Entry 5BK7 (X-ray diffraction, 2.20 A resolution); this record covers chains A and B.

== Chain A (and B) ==
Name: PLP-Dependent L-Arginine Hydroxylase MppP
Source organism: Streptomyces wadayamensis
Notes: chain B of this document is another copy of the same molecule, construct and numbering; everything in this record applies to it too
Reference sequence: A0A0X1KHF5 (A0A0X1KHF5_9ACTN); residue numbers follow UniProt; this construct covers 1-376
Chain sequence (376 residues; row label = number of the first residue in the row):
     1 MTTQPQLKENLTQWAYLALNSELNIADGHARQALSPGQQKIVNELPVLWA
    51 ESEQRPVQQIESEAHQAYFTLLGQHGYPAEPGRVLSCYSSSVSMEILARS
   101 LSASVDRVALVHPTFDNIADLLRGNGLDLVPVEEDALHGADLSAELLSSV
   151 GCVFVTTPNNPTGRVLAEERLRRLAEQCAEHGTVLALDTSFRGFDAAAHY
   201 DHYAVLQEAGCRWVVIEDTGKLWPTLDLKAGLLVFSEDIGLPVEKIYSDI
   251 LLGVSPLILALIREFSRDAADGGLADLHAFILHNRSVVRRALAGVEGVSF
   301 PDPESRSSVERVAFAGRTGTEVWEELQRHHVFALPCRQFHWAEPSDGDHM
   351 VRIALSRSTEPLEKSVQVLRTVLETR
Not modelled in the structure: 1-7, 376
Differences from the reference sequence: engineered mutation Ala15 (Glu in A0A0X1KHF5)
Small-molecule neighbours:
  - EQJ ((E)-N~2~-({3-hydroxy-2-methyl-5-[(phosphonooxy)methyl]pyridin-4-yl}methylidene)-L-arginine), molecule 1: Thr12, Asp27, Gly28, His29, Ser89, Ser90, Ser91, Phe115, Asn117, Ile118, Thr156, Asn160, Asp188, Ser190, Phe191, Asp218, Lys221, Lys229, Arg352
  - EQJ, molecule 2: Tyr88, Ser248, Asp249, Ile250, Leu251, Leu252

== Interface between chain A and chain B ==
Contacting residue pairs - 94 pairs, chain A then chain B:
  Glu9(A) - Lys245(B)
  Asn10(A) - Ser248(B)  hydrogen bond
  Asn10(A) - Asp249(B)  hydrogen bond
  Thr12(A) - Ser248(B)  hydrogen bond (side chain-backbone)
  Thr12(A) - Leu251(B)
  Thr12(A) - Leu252(B)
  Gln13(A) - Ser248(B)  hydrogen bond
  Ala15(A) - Leu252(B)  hydrophobic
  Tyr16(A) - Tyr247(B)
  Tyr16(A) - Ser248(B)
  Tyr16(A) - Leu251(B)  hydrogen bond (side chain-backbone)
  Tyr16(A) - Leu252(B)
  Leu19(A) - Leu252(B)  hydrophobic
  Asn20(A) - Pro56(B)
  Asn20(A) - Val57(B)  hydrogen bond (side chain-backbone)
  Asn20(A) - Gln58(B)  hydrogen bond (side chain-backbone)
  Asp27(A) - Leu252(B)
  His29(A) - Leu252(B)
  Arg31(A) - Leu252(B)
  Leu34(A) - Trp49(B)
  Leu34(A) - Glu53(B)
  Val42(A) - Pro46(B)
  Val42(A) - Trp49(B)
  Asn43(A) - Pro46(B)
  Leu45(A) - Leu45(B)  hydrophobic
  Leu45(A) - Trp49(B)  hydrophobic
  Pro46(A) - Val42(B)
  Pro46(A) - Asn43(B)
  Trp49(A) - Leu34(B)
  Trp49(A) - Val42(B)
  Trp49(A) - Leu45(B)  hydrophobic
  Trp49(A) - Pro224(B)
  Trp49(A) - Thr225(B)
  Trp49(A) - Leu226(B)
  Trp49(A) - Leu228(B)  hydrophobic
  Ser52(A) - Leu226(B)
  Glu53(A) - Leu34(B)
  Glu53(A) - Leu226(B)
  Pro56(A) - Asn20(B)
  Val57(A) - Asn20(B)  hydrogen bond (backbone-side chain)
  Gln58(A) - Asn20(B)  hydrogen bond (backbone-side chain)
  Tyr88(A) - Tyr88(B)  hydrophobic
  Tyr88(A) - Ser89(B)
  Tyr88(A) - Lys229(B)  hydrogen bond
  Ser89(A) - Tyr88(B)
  Ser91(A) - Ile250(B)  hydrogen bond (side chain-backbone)
  Val92(A) - Tyr88(B)  hydrophobic
  Glu95(A) - Glu95(B)
  Glu95(A) - Arg99(B)  salt bridge
  Arg99(A) - Glu95(B)  salt bridge
  Arg99(A) - Leu121(B)
  Arg99(A) - Gly124(B)  hydrogen bond (side chain-backbone)
  Arg99(A) - Asn125(B)
  Asn117(A) - Asp249(B)  hydrogen bond (side chain-backbone)
  Asp120(A) - Asp249(B)
  Leu121(A) - Arg99(B)
  Leu121(A) - Asp249(B)
  Gly124(A) - Arg99(B)
  Asn125(A) - Arg99(B)
  Pro224(A) - Trp49(B)
  Thr225(A) - Trp49(B)
  Leu226(A) - Trp49(B)
  Leu226(A) - Ser52(B)
  Leu226(A) - Ser255(B)  hydrogen bond (backbone-side chain)
  Leu226(A) - Pro256(B)
  Leu228(A) - Trp49(B)  hydrophobic
  Leu228(A) - Ser255(B)
  Leu228(A) - Leu257(B)  hydrophobic
  Leu228(A) - Ile258(B)  hydrophobic
  Lys229(A) - Tyr88(B)  hydrogen bond
  Lys245(A) - Glu9(B)
  Tyr247(A) - Tyr16(B)
  Ser248(A) - Asn10(B)  hydrogen bond
  Ser248(A) - Thr12(B)  hydrogen bond (backbone-side chain)
  Ser248(A) - Gln13(B)  hydrogen bond
  Ser248(A) - Tyr16(B)
  Asp249(A) - Asn10(B)  hydrogen bond
  Asp249(A) - Asn117(B)  hydrogen bond (backbone-side chain)
  Asp249(A) - Asp120(B)
  Ile250(A) - Ser91(B)  hydrogen bond (backbone-side chain)
  Leu251(A) - Thr12(B)
  Leu251(A) - Tyr16(B)  hydrogen bond (backbone-side chain)
  Leu252(A) - Thr12(B)
  Leu252(A) - Ala15(B)  hydrophobic
  Leu252(A) - Tyr16(B)
  Leu252(A) - Leu19(B)  hydrophobic
  Leu252(A) - Asp27(B)
  Leu252(A) - His29(B)
  Leu252(A) - Arg31(B)
  Ser255(A) - Leu226(B)  hydrogen bond (side chain-backbone)
  Ser255(A) - Leu228(B)
  Pro256(A) - Leu226(B)
  Leu257(A) - Leu228(B)  hydrophobic
  Ile258(A) - Leu228(B)  hydrophobic
Interface residues without a listed pair, chain A (50 interface residues in all): Asp227
Interface residues without a listed pair, chain B (51 interface residues in all): Val92, Asp227, Leu261

== Overview ==
50 residues of chain A face 51 of chain B across their interface, with 23 hydrogen bonds and 2 salt bridges.
Among the polar pairs are Glu95(A)-Arg99(B), Asn10(A)-Ser248(B) and Asn10(A)-Asp249(B). Ligands of chain A:
compound EQJ.
Both chains are PLP-Dependent L-Arginine Hydroxylase MppP (Streptomyces wadayamensis). Entry 5BK7 (The
structure of MppP E15A mutant soaked with the substrate L-arginine) was determined by X-ray diffraction,
deposited together with 6C8T, 6C92 and 6C9B.
